PDB entry 8JXR | electron microscopy, 3.57 A resolution | chains A and B of the 5 polymer chains in the assembly

# Chain A
Molecule: D(1A) dopamine receptor
Organism: Homo sapiens
Reference sequence: P21728 (DRD1_HUMAN); numbering as in UniProt (aligned over 11-362)
Chain sequence (352 residues; numbered 11 to 362; the number before each row is that of its first residue):
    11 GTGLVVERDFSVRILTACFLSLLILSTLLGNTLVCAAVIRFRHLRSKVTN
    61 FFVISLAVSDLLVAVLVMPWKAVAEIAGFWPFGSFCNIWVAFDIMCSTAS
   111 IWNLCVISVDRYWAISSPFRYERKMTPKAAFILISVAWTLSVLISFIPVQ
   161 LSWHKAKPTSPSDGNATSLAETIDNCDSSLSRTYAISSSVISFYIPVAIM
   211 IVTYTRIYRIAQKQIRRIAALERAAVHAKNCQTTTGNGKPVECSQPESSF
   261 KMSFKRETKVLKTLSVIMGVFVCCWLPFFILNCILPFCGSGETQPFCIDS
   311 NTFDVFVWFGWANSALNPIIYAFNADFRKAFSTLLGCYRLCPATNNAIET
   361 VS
Unresolved in the structure: 11-21, 166-184, 237-263, 299-306, 346-362
Differences from the reference sequence: engineered mutation Trp112 (Leu in P21728), Ala325 (Ser in P21728)
Disulfides: Cys96-Cys186, Cys298-Cys307
Ligand contacts: Lysergic acid diethylamide (7LD; (8alpha)-N,N-diethyl-6-methyl-9,10-didehydroergoline-8-carboxamide): Trp99, Asp103, Ile104, Ser107, Thr108, Ser198, Ser202, Trp285, Phe288, Phe289, Asn292, Phe313, Asp314, Val317, Trp321

# Chain B
Molecule: NBA3
Organism: Homo sapiens
Chain sequence (125 residues; each row starts with the number of its first residue):
     1 QVQLQESGGGLVQAGGSLRLSCAASGSIFALNIMGWYRQAPGKQRELVAA
    51 IHSGGTTNYANSVKGRFTISRDNAANTVYLQMNSLKPEDTAVYYCNVKDF
   101 GAIVADRDYWGQGTQVTVSSLEHHH
Unresolved in the structure: 125

# Interface between chain A and chain B
Contacting residue pairs - 28 pairs, chain A then chain B:
  Lys57(A) - Asp106(B)  salt bridge
  Arg121(A) - Phe100(B)
  Arg121(A) - Ile103(B)  hydrogen bond (side chain-backbone)
  Arg121(A) - Val104(B)
  Arg121(A) - Ala105(B)  hydrogen bond (side chain-backbone)
  Arg121(A) - Asp106(B)  salt bridge
  Ile125(A) - Leu31(B)  hydrophobic
  Ile125(A) - His52(B)
  Ile125(A) - Ile103(B)  hydrophobic
  Pro128(A) - Ile33(B)  hydrophobic
  Phe129(A) - His52(B)
  Phe129(A) - Thr56(B)
  Phe129(A) - Thr57(B)
  Phe129(A) - Asn58(B)
  Ile220(A) - Leu31(B)  hydrophobic
  Ala221(A) - Leu31(B)  hydrophobic
  Gln224(A) - Leu31(B)
  Gln224(A) - Ser53(B)
  Gln224(A) - Gly54(B)
  Arg227(A) - Ser53(B)  hydrogen bond (side chain-backbone)
  Leu231(A) - Asn73(B)
  Val270(A) - Phe29(B)  hydrophobic
  Leu274(A) - Ile103(B)  hydrophobic
  Ile330(A) - Val104(B)
  Tyr331(A) - Val104(B)  hydrophobic
  Asn334(A) - Ala105(B)
  Ala335(A) - Arg107(B)
  Asp336(A) - Asp106(B)
Other interface residues (no listed pair), chain A (24 interface residues in all): Ala124, Glu132, Ile217, Ile225, Ile228, Thr273, Ile277
Other interface residues (no listed pair), chain B (20 interface residues in all): Ala30, Ala50, Ile51, Asp108

# In short
24 residues of chain A face 20 of chain B across their interface, with 3 hydrogen bonds and 2 salt bridges.
Polar pairs include Lys57(A)-Asp106(B), Arg121(A)-Asp106(B) and Arg121(A)-Ile103(B). Bound to chain A:
Lysergic acid diethylamide.
Chain A is D(1A) dopamine receptor and chain B is NBA3, both from Homo sapiens; the structure, Structure of
nanobody-bound DRD1_LSD complex, was determined by electron microscopy, deposited together with 8JXS.
